Entry 6GL1 (X-ray diffraction, 2.62 A resolution); this record covers chains A and P of the 3 polymer chains in the assembly.

# Chain A
Molecule: MHC class I antigen
From: Homo sapiens
UniProt: E2G051 (E2G051_HUMAN); residues 1-274 here correspond to UniProt positions 22-295 (UniProt number = residue number + 21)
Sequence (274 residues; numbered 1 to 274; the number before each row is that of its first residue):
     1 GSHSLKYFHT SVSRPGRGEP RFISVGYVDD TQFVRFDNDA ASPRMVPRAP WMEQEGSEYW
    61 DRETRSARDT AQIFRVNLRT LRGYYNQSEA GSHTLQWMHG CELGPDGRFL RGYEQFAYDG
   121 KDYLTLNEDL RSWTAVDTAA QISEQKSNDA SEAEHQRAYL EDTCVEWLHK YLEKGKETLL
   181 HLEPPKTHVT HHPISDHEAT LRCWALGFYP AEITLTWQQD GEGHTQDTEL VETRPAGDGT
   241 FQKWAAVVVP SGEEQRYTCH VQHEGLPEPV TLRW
Disulfide bonds: C101-C164, C203-C259
Reported in the primary citation:
  - conformationally variable residues (side-chain flip): H99

# Chain P
Molecule: Arg-met-tyr-ser-pro-thr-ser-ile-leu
Sequence (9 residues; numbered 1 to 9; the number before each row is that of its first residue):
     1 RMYSPTSIL

# Interface between chain A and chain P
Residue-residue contacts (37; chain A residue first):
  Y7(A) with R1(P), hydrogen bond (side chain-backbone); M2(P), hydrogen bond (side chain-backbone)
  H9(A) with M2(P)
  M45(A) with M2(P), hydrophobic
  R62(A) with R1(P)
  E63(A) with R1(P); M2(P), hydrogen bond (side chain-backbone)
  S66(A) with M2(P)
  A67(A) with M2(P), hydrophobic
  D69(A) with S4(P)
  T70(A) with M2(P); P5(P)
  I73(A) with I8(P), hydrophobic
  N77(A) with I8(P); L9(P), hydrogen bond (side chain-backbone)
  T80(A) with L9(P)
  L81(A) with L9(P), hydrophobic
  Y84(A) with L9(P), hydrogen bond (side chain-backbone)
  L95(A) with L9(P), hydrophobic
  W97(A) with Y3(P)
  H99(A) with Y3(P)
  F116(A) with L9(P), hydrophobic
  S143(A) with L9(P), hydrogen bond (side chain-backbone)
  K146(A) with I8(P); L9(P), hydrogen bond (side chain-backbone)
  E152(A) with Y3(P); T6(P); S7(P), hydrogen bond
  H155(A) with Y3(P); T6(P)
  Q156(A) with Y3(P)
  Y159(A) with R1(P), hydrogen bond (side chain-backbone); M2(P); Y3(P), hydrophobic
  T163(A) with R1(P)
  W167(A) with R1(P)
  Y171(A) with R1(P), hydrogen bond (side chain-backbone)
Interface residues without a listed pair, chain A (34 interface residues in all): L5, Y59, V76, Y123, L124, S147, A150
Interface features reported in the paper:
  - pairs named by the authors: K146(A)-L9(P), E152(A)-Y3(P), E152(A)-S7(P) (backbone contact)

# Overview
34 residues of chain A face 9 of chain P across their interface; the contacts include 10 hydrogen bonds. Among
the polar pairs are Y7(A)-R1(P), Y7(A)-M2(P) and E63(A)-M2(P). The paper describes contacts between K146(A)
and L9(P) and E152(A) and Y3(P); a backbone contact between E152(A) and S7(P). The paper reports
conformational variability at H99(A).
Chain A is MHC class I antigen (Homo sapiens) and chain P is Arg-met-tyr-ser-pro-thr-ser-ile-leu; the
structure, HLA-E*01:03 in complex with the HIV epitope, RL9HIV, was determined by X-ray diffraction together
with 6GGM, 6GH1, 6GH4 and 6GHN from the same study.
